PDB entry 7XX6 | X-ray diffraction, 3.39 A resolution | chains R and S of the 21 polymer chains in the assembly

# Chain R
Name: Histone H2B type 1-J
Organism: Homo sapiens
UniProtKB: P06899 (H2B1J_HUMAN); residues 0-125 here correspond to UniProt positions 1-126 (UniProt number = residue number + 1)
Amino-acid sequence (128 residues; numbered -2 to 125; the number before each row is that of its first residue; numbers below 1 keep their minus sign (Gly-2 is residue -2)):
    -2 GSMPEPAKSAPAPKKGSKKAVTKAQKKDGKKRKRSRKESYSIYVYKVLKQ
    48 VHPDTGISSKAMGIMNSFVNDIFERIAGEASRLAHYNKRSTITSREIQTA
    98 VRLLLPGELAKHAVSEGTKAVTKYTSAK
Not modelled in the structure: -2 to 27
Differences from the reference sequence: expression tag (-2 to -1)
Curated features (UniProtKB/Swiss-Prot):
  - modified residue: Pro1 (N-acetylproline), Glu2 (ADP-ribosyl glutamic acid), Lys5 (N6-(2-hydroxyisobutyryl)lysine), Ser6 (ADP-ribosylserine), Lys11 (N6-(beta-hydroxybutyryl)lysine), Lys12 (N6-(2-hydroxyisobutyryl)lysine), Ser14 (Phosphoserine), Lys15 (N6-acetyllysine), Lys16 (N6-(beta-hydroxybutyryl)lysine), Lys20 (N6-(2-hydroxyisobutyryl)lysine), Lys23 (N6-(2-hydroxyisobutyryl)lysine), Lys24 (N6-(2-hydroxyisobutyryl)lysine), Lys34 (N6-(2-hydroxyisobutyryl)lysine), Glu35 (PolyADP-ribosyl glutamic acid), Ser36 (Phosphoserine), Lys43 (N6-(2-hydroxyisobutyryl)lysine), Lys46 (N6-(2-hydroxyisobutyryl)lysine), Lys57 (N6,N6-dimethyllysine), Arg79 (Dimethylated arginine), Lys85 (N6,N6,N6-trimethyllysine) and 6 more in UniProt
  - glycosylation: Ser112 (O-linked (GlcNAc) serine)
  - cross-link (Glycyl lysine isopeptide (Lys-Gly)): Lys5 (interchain with G-Cter in SUMO2), Lys20 (interchain with G-Cter in SUMO2), Lys34 (interchain with G-Cter in ubiquitin), Lys120 (interchain with G-Cter in ubiquitin)

# Chain S
Molecule: 169-nt DNA strand
Organism: synthetic construct
Sequence (169 nucleotides; row label = number of the first residue in the row; numbers below 1 keep their minus sign (DG-82 is residue -82)):
   -82 GCTTTTTTTTTTCACAATCCCGGTGCCGAGGCCGCTCAATTGGTCGTAGA
   -32 CAGCTCTAGCACCGCTTAAACGCACGTACGGAATCCGTACGTGCGTTTAA
    18 GCGGTGCTAGAGCTGTCTACGACCAATTGAGCGGCCTCGGCACCGGGATT
    68 GTGAAAAAAAAAAGCTGCA
Metal / ion sites: Ca2+: DG-52 (shared with 1 residue of chain T)

# Chain R / chain S interface
Pairs across the interface (21; chain R residue first):
  Lys28(R) with DT-28(S), phosphate contact; DC-27(S), hydrogen bond to the phosphate; DG51(S), phosphate contact; DC52(S), salt bridge to the phosphate
  Arg29(R) with DG50(S), hydrogen bond to the sugar; DG51(S), phosphate contact
  Lys30(R) with DT-28(S), hydrogen bond to the base; DC-27(S), sugar contact; DG50(S), phosphate contact; DG51(S), hydrogen bond to the phosphate
  Arg31(R) with DT-26(S), sugar contact; DG51(S), salt bridge to the phosphate
  Arg33(R) with DC49(S), sugar contact; DG50(S), phosphate contact
  Lys34(R) with DC49(S), phosphate contact; DG50(S), hydrogen bond to the phosphate
  Glu35(R) with DC49(S), phosphate contact
  Ser36(R) with DC49(S), hydrogen bond to the phosphate
  Ile39(R) with DG48(S), phosphate contact
  Tyr40(R) with DG48(S), hydrogen bond to the phosphate
  Lys43(R) with DG48(S), salt bridge to the phosphate
Other interface residues (no listed pair), chain R (12 interface residues in all): Thr88
Other interface residues (no listed pair), chain S (10 interface residues in all): DA-25, DG38

# Overview
12 residues of chain R and 10 residues of chain S are in contact, with 7 hydrogen bonds and 3 salt bridges.
Polar pairs include Lys30(R)-DT-28(S), Arg29(R)-DG50(S) and Lys28(R)-DC-27(S).
Here chain R is Histone H2B type 1-J (Homo sapiens) and chain S is a 169-nt DNA strand (synthetic construct).
Entry 7XX6 (Crystal Structure of Nucleosome-H1.0 Linker Histone Assembly (sticky-169a DNA fragment)) was
determined by X-ray diffraction.
